PDB entry 2RS1 | X-ray diffraction, 3.00 A resolution | chains 1 and 2 of the 4 polymer chains in the assembly

# Chain 1
Protein: Human rhinovirus 14 coat protein (subunit VP1)
From: Human rhinovirus sp
UniProtKB: P03303 (POLG_HRV14); residues 1-289 here correspond to UniProt positions 567-855 (UniProt number = residue number + 566)
Chain sequence (289 residues; numbered 1 to 289; the number before each row is that of its first residue):
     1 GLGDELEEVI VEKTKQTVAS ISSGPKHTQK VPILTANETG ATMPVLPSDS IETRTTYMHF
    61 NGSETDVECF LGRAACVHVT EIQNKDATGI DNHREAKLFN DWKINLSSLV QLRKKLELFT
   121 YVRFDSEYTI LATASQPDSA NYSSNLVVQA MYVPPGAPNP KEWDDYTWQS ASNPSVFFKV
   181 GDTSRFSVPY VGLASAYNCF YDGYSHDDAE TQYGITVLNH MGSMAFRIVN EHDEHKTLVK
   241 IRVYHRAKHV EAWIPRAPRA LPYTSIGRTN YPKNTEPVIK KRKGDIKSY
Not modelled in the structure: 1-16
Residues lining bound ligands: win i(S) (W84; 5-(7-(5-hydro-4-methyl-2-oxazolyl)phenoxy)heptyl)-3-methyl isoxazole): Ile-104, Asn-105, Leu-106, Ser-107, Leu-116, Val-122, Phe-124, Ser-126, Tyr-128, Ala-150, Tyr-152, Pro-174, Ser-175, Val-176, Phe-186, Val-188, Val-191, Tyr-197, Asn-198, Cys-199, Asn-219, Met-221, Met-224

# Chain 2
Protein: Human rhinovirus 14 coat protein (subunit VP2)
From: Human rhinovirus sp
UniProtKB: P03303 (POLG_HRV14); residues 1-262 here correspond to UniProt positions 69-330 (UniProt number = residue number + 68)
Chain sequence (262 residues; row label = number of the first residue in the row):
     1 SPNVEACGYS DRVQQITLGN STITTQEAAN AVVCYAEWPE YLPDVDASDV NKTSKPDTSV
    61 CRFYTLDSKT WTTGSKGWCW KLPDALKDMG VFGQNMFFHS LGRSGYTVHV QCNATKFHSG
   121 CLLVVVIPEH QLASHEGGNV SVKYTFTHPG ERGIDLSSAN EVGGPVKDVL YNMNGTLLGN
   181 LLIFPHQFIN LRTNNTATIV IPYINSVPID SMTRHNNVSL MVIPIAPLTV PTGATPSLPI
   241 TVTIAPMCTE FSGIRSKSIV PQ
Not modelled in the structure: 1-7
Differences from the reference sequence: conflict Leu-170 (Ile239 in P03303)

# How chain 1 and chain 2 interact
Contacting residue pairs - 106 pairs, chain 1 then chain 2:
  Asn-37(1) / Phe-188(2)
  Glu-38(1) / Gln-187(2)
  Glu-38(1) / Phe-188(2)  hydrogen bond (backbone-backbone)
  Glu-38(1) / Asn-190(2)
  Glu-38(1) / Thr-193(2)  hydrogen bond
  Glu-38(1) / Asn-194(2)
  Thr-39(1) / Ala-29(2)
  Thr-39(1) / Val-32(2)
  Thr-39(1) / Gln-187(2)
  Gly-40(1) / His-186(2)
  Thr-120(1) / Glu-129(2)
  Tyr-121(1) / Glu-129(2)  hydrogen bond
  Tyr-121(1) / Ile-204(2)
  Tyr-121(1) / Asn-205(2)
  Tyr-121(1) / Ser-206(2)
  Ala-194(1) / Ser-206(2)
  Ala-194(1) / Val-207(2)  hydrophobic
  Ser-195(1) / Ser-206(2)  hydrogen bond (backbone-backbone)
  Asn-198(1) / Glu-129(2)
  Asn-198(1) / Ser-206(2)  hydrogen bond
  Phe-200(1) / Glu-129(2)
  Phe-200(1) / Gln-131(2)
  Tyr-201(1) / Glu-129(2)
  Tyr-201(1) / Gln-131(2)
  Tyr-201(1) / Arg-214(2)
  Tyr-201(1) / His-215(2)
  Asp-202(1) / Lys-81(2)  salt bridge
  Asp-202(1) / Glu-129(2)  hydrogen bond (backbone-side chain)
  Asp-202(1) / His-130(2)
  Asp-202(1) / Gln-131(2)
  Asp-202(1) / His-215(2)
  Asp-202(1) / Asn-216(2)  hydrogen bond (backbone-backbone)
  Gly-203(1) / Arg-214(2)
  Gly-203(1) / His-215(2)
  Tyr-204(1) / Val-142(2)  hydrogen bond (side chain-backbone)
  Tyr-204(1) / Lys-143(2)
  Tyr-204(1) / Tyr-144(2)  hydrogen bond (side chain-backbone)
  Tyr-204(1) / Thr-147(2)  hydrogen bond
  Tyr-204(1) / His-148(2)
  Tyr-204(1) / Arg-214(2)  hydrogen bond (backbone-backbone)
  Ser-205(1) / Arg-214(2)  hydrogen bond (backbone-side chain)
  His-206(1) / Arg-214(2)
  Asp-207(1) / Tyr-144(2)  hydrogen bond
  Asp-207(1) / Thr-213(2)  hydrogen bond
  Asp-207(1) / Arg-214(2)  hydrogen bond (side chain-backbone)
  Asp-207(1) / Val-260(2)
  Asp-207(1) / Pro-261(2)
  Asp-208(1) / Tyr-144(2)
  Asp-208(1) / Pro-261(2)
  Ala-209(1) / Pro-261(2)
  Glu-210(1) / Lys-143(2)  salt bridge
  Gln-212(1) / Ser-141(2)
  Tyr-213(1) / His-130(2)
  Tyr-213(1) / Gln-131(2)
  Tyr-213(1) / Leu-132(2)  hydrogen bond (side chain-backbone)
  Tyr-213(1) / Ser-141(2)
  Tyr-213(1) / Val-142(2)
  Tyr-213(1) / Thr-147(2)
  Gly-214(1) / Gln-131(2)
  Ile-215(1) / Gln-131(2)
  Ile-254(1) / Tyr-35(2)
  Ile-254(1) / Pro-128(2)  hydrophobic
  Ile-254(1) / Ile-204(2)  hydrophobic
  Pro-255(1) / Ile-183(2)  hydrophobic
  Pro-255(1) / Phe-184(2)
  Arg-256(1) / Pro-128(2)  hydrogen bond (side chain-backbone)
  Arg-256(1) / Glu-129(2)  hydrogen bond (side chain-backbone)
  Arg-256(1) / Ile-183(2)
  Arg-256(1) / Phe-184(2)
  Ala-257(1) / Thr-176(2)
  Ala-257(1) / Asn-180(2)
  Ala-257(1) / Ile-183(2)
  Pro-258(1) / Thr-176(2)
  Pro-258(1) / Asn-180(2)
  Arg-259(1) / Asn-174(2)  hydrogen bond (side chain-backbone)
  Arg-259(1) / Gly-175(2)
  Arg-259(1) / Thr-176(2)
  Ala-260(1) / Gly-175(2)  hydrogen bond (backbone-backbone)
  Ala-260(1) / Leu-177(2)  hydrophobic
  Leu-261(1) / Tyr-171(2)  hydrophobic
  Leu-261(1) / Gly-175(2)  hydrogen bond (backbone-backbone)
  Thr-264(1) / Gly-138(2)  hydrogen bond (side chain-backbone)
  Ser-265(1) / Gly-138(2)
  Ser-265(1) / Asn-139(2)
  Gly-267(1) / Gln-131(2)
  Arg-268(1) / Gln-131(2)
  Arg-268(1) / Asn-139(2)
  Thr-269(1) / Gln-131(2)  hydrogen bond (side chain-backbone)
  Thr-269(1) / Leu-132(2)  hydrogen bond (side chain-backbone)
  Thr-269(1) / Ala-133(2)  hydrogen bond (side chain-backbone)
  Thr-269(1) / Asn-174(2)
  Asn-270(1) / Ala-133(2)
  Asn-270(1) / Ser-134(2)  hydrogen bond (side chain-backbone)
  Asn-270(1) / Gly-137(2)  hydrogen bond (side chain-backbone)
  Asn-270(1) / Gly-138(2)  hydrogen bond (side chain-backbone)
  Asn-270(1) / Asn-139(2)
  Asn-270(1) / Val-140(2)  hydrogen bond (side chain-backbone)
  Tyr-271(1) / Gly-137(2)
  Tyr-271(1) / Val-166(2)
  Tyr-271(1) / Asp-168(2)  hydrogen bond
  Tyr-271(1) / Tyr-171(2)
  Tyr-271(1) / Gly-175(2)
  Lys-273(1) / His-135(2)
  Lys-273(1) / Glu-136(2)
  Val-278(1) / Tyr-171(2)
  Ile-279(1) / Leu-170(2)  hydrophobic
Interface residues without a listed pair, chain 1 (45 interface residues in all): Ala-196, Thr-211, Thr-275
Interface residues without a listed pair, chain 2 (53 interface residues in all): Asn-30, Ile-127, Met-173

# Overview
45 residues of chain 1 and 53 residues of chain 2 are in contact, with 30 hydrogen bonds and 2 salt bridges.
Among the polar pairs are Asp-202(1)/Lys-81(2), Glu-210(1)/Lys-143(2) and Glu-38(1)/Thr-193(2). Bound to chain
1: win i(S).
Chain 1 is Human rhinovirus 14 coat protein (subunit VP1) and chain 2 is Human rhinovirus 14 coat protein
(subunit VP2), both from Human rhinovirus sp; the structure, Structural analysis of antiviral agents that
interact with the capsid of human rhinoviruses, was determined by X-ray diffraction, deposited together with
1R08, 2R04, 2R06, 2R07, 2RM2, 2RR1, 2RS3 and 2RS5.
